Entry 6VQ9 (electron microscopy, 3.60 A resolution); this record covers chains F and H of the 16 polymer chains in the assembly.

# Chain F
Molecule: V-type proton ATPase subunit B, brain isoform
Source organism: Rattus norvegicus
UniProtKB: P62815 (VATB2_RAT); numbering as in UniProt (aligned over 1-511)
Chain sequence (511 residues; numbered 1 to 511; the number before each row is that of its first residue):
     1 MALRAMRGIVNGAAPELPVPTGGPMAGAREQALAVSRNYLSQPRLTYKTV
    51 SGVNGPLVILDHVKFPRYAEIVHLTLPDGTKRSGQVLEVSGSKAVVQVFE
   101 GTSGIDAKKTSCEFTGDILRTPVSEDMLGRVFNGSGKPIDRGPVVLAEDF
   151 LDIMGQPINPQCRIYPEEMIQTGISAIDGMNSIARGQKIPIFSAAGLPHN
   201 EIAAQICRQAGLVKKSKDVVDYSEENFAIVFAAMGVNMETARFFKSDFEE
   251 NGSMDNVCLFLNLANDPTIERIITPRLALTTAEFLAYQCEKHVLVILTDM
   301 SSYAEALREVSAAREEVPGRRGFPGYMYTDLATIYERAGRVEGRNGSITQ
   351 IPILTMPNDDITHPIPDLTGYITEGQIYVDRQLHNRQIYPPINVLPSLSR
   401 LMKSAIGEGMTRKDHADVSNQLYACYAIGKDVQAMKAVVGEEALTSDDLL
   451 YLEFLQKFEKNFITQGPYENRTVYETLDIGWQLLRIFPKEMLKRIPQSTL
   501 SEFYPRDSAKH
Not modelled in the structure: 1-38, 216-224, 507-511
Swiss-Prot annotation at these positions:
  - binding site (ATP): Arg400

# Chain H
Molecule: ATPase H+-transporting V1 subunit D
Source organism: Rattus norvegicus
UniProtKB: Q6P503 (Q6P503_RAT); residue numbers follow UniProt; this construct covers 1-247
Chain sequence (247 residues; numbered 1 to 247; the number before each row is that of its first residue):
     1 MSGKDRIEIFPSRMAQTIMKARLKGAQTGRNLLKKKSDALTLRFRQILKK
    51 IIETKMLMGEVMREAAFSLAEAKFTAGDFSTTVIQNVNKAQVKIRAKKDN
   101 VAGVTLPVFEHYHEGTDSYELTGLARGGEQLAKLKRNYAKAVELLVELAS
   151 LQTSFVTLDEAIKITNRRVNAIEHVIIPRIERTLAYIITELDEREREEFY
   201 RLKKIQEKKKIIKEKSEKDLERRRAAGEVMEPANLLAEEKDEDLLFE
Not modelled in the structure: 1-3, 49-153, 218-247

# Chain F / chain H interface
Contacting residue pairs - 18 pairs, chain F then chain H:
  Glu315(F) with Tyr200(H); Lys203(H), salt bridge; Lys204(H), salt bridge
  Glu316(F) with Tyr200(H)
  Val317(F) with Tyr200(H)
  Pro318(F) with Tyr200(H)
  Arg320(F) with Glu193(H)
  Arg321(F) with Thr189(H); Glu193(H), hydrogen bond (backbone-side chain); Arg196(H)
  Gly322(F) with Arg196(H)
  Ala437(F) with His174(H)
  Val438(F) with Arg167(H); Asn170(H), hydrogen bond (backbone-side chain); Ala171(H); His174(H)
  Val439(F) with Arg167(H), hydrogen bond (backbone-side chain)
  Ala443(F) with Arg167(H)
Interface residues without a listed pair, chain F (12 interface residues in all): Gly319
Interface residues without a listed pair, chain H (11 interface residues in all): Val175

# Summary
The interface between chain F and chain H involves 12 residues on one side and 11 on the other, with 3
hydrogen bonds and 2 salt bridges. Polar contacts include Glu315(F)-Lys203(H), Glu315(F)-Lys204(H) and
Arg321(F)-Glu193(H). From UniProt: ATP-binding residue Arg400(F) on chain F.
Chain F is V-type proton ATPase subunit B, brain isoform and chain H is ATPase H+-transporting V1 subunit D,
both from Rattus norvegicus; the structure, Mammalian V-ATPase from rat brain soluble V1 region rotational
state 1 with SidK and ADP (from ..., was determined by electron microscopy (same publication as 6VQA, 6VQB,
6VQI, 6VQJ and 6VQK).
